2TSR - chains A and B; structure by X-ray diffraction, 2.60 A resolution.

== Chain A (and B) ==
Protein: Thymidylate synthase
Source organism: Rattus norvegicus
Notes: EC 2.1.1.45; chain B of this document is another copy of the same molecule, construct and numbering; everything in this record applies to it too
UniProt: P45352 (TYSY_RAT); numbering as in UniProt (aligned over 1-307)
Chain sequence (307 residues; numbered 1 to 307; the number before each row is that of its first residue):
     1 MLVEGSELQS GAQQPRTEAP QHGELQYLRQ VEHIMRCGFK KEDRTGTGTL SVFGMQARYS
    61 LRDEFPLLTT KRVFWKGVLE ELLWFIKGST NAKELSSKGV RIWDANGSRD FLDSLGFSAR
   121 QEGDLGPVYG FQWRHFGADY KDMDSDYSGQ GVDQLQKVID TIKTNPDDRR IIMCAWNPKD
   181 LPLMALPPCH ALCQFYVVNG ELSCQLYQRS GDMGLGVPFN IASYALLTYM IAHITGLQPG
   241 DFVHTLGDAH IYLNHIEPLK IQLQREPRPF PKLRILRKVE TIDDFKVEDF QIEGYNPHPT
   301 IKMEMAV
Unresolved in the structure: 1-20, 302-307
Curated features (UniProtKB/Swiss-Prot):
  - active site: Cys189 (Nucleophile)
  - binding site (dUMP): Arg44, Arg169, Arg170, Cys189, His190, Arg209 to Asp212, Asn220, His250 to Tyr252
  - binding site ((6R)-5,10-methylene-5,6,7,8-tetrahydrofolate): Asp212, Ala306
  - modified residue: Ser108 (Phosphoserine)
  - cross-link (Glycyl lysine isopeptide (Lys-Gly)): Lys286 (interchain with G-Cter in SUMO2), Lys302 (interchain with G-Cter in SUMO2)
Small-molecule neighbours:
  - tomudex (D16): Arg72, Phe74, Arg101, Ile102, Asp212, Leu215, Gly216, Phe219, Asn220, Tyr252
  - 2'-deoxyuridine 5'-monophosphate (UMP): Arg44, Leu186, Pro187, Cys189, His190, Gln208, Arg209, Ser210, Gly211, Asp212, Gly216, Val217, Asn220, His250, Tyr252

== How chain A and chain B interact ==
Residue-residue contacts (91):
  Phe39(A) - Asn199(B)
  Lys41(A) - Asp167(B)  hydrogen bond (side chain-backbone)
  Lys41(A) - Tyr196(B)
  Lys41(A) - Val197(B)
  Glu42(A) - Asp167(B)
  Asp43(A) - Arg169(B)  salt bridge
  Arg44(A) - Arg170(B)
  Ser51(A) - Tyr196(B)  hydrogen bond
  Phe53(A) - Arg58(B)  hydrogen bond (backbone-side chain)
  Phe53(A) - Gln194(B)
  Phe53(A) - Tyr196(B)  hydrophobic
  Phe53(A) - Ser203(B)
  Phe53(A) - Cys204(B)
  Phe53(A) - Gln205(B)
  Gly54(A) - Gln56(B)
  Gly54(A) - Arg58(B)  hydrogen bond (backbone-side chain)
  Gly54(A) - Gln205(B)
  Met55(A) - Gln56(B)
  Gln56(A) - Gly54(B)
  Gln56(A) - Met55(B)  hydrogen bond (side chain-backbone)
  Gln56(A) - Gln56(B)
  Gln56(A) - Thr245(B)
  Arg58(A) - Phe53(B)  hydrogen bond (side chain-backbone)
  Arg58(A) - Gly54(B)  hydrogen bond (side chain-backbone)
  Phe136(A) - Asn177(B)
  Phe136(A) - Pro178(B)
  Gly137(A) - Lys179(B)  hydrogen bond (backbone-side chain)
  Gln154(A) - Pro178(B)
  Asp167(A) - Lys41(B)  salt bridge
  Asp167(A) - Glu42(B)
  Arg169(A) - Asp43(B)  salt bridge
  Arg169(A) - Arg44(B)
  Arg169(A) - Arg209(B)  hydrogen bond (backbone-side chain)
  Arg169(A) - Ser210(B)  hydrogen bond
  Arg169(A) - Asp248(B)
  Arg169(A) - His250(B)
  Arg169(A) - Tyr252(B)  hydrogen bond
  Arg170(A) - Arg44(B)
  Arg170(A) - Trp176(B)
  Arg170(A) - Pro187(B)
  Arg170(A) - Arg209(B)
  Ile172(A) - Trp176(B)
  Ile172(A) - Arg209(B)
  Cys174(A) - Trp176(B)
  Trp176(A) - Arg170(B)
  Trp176(A) - Ile172(B)
  Trp176(A) - Cys174(B)
  Asn177(A) - Phe136(B)
  Pro178(A) - Phe136(B)
  Pro178(A) - Gln154(B)
  Lys179(A) - Gly137(B)  hydrogen bond (side chain-backbone)
  Pro187(A) - Arg170(B)
  Leu192(A) - Tyr207(B)  hydrophobic
  Gln194(A) - Phe53(B)
  Gln194(A) - Tyr207(B)  hydrogen bond
  Gln194(A) - Arg209(B)  hydrogen bond (side chain-backbone)
  Gln194(A) - Gly247(B)
  Tyr196(A) - Lys41(B)
  Tyr196(A) - Ser51(B)  hydrogen bond
  Tyr196(A) - Phe53(B)  hydrophobic
  Tyr196(A) - Asp248(B)
  Val197(A) - Lys41(B)
  Val198(A) - Lys41(B)
  Asn199(A) - Phe39(B)
  Ser203(A) - Phe53(B)
  Cys204(A) - Phe53(B)
  Gln205(A) - Phe53(B)
  Gln205(A) - Gly54(B)
  Gln205(A) - Tyr207(B)  hydrogen bond
  Gln205(A) - Thr245(B)
  Gln205(A) - Leu246(B)  hydrogen bond (side chain-backbone)
  Gln205(A) - Gly247(B)
  Tyr207(A) - Leu192(B)  hydrophobic
  Tyr207(A) - Gln194(B)  hydrogen bond
  Tyr207(A) - Gln205(B)  hydrogen bond
  Tyr207(A) - Tyr207(B)  hydrophobic
  Arg209(A) - Arg169(B)  hydrogen bond (side chain-backbone)
  Arg209(A) - Arg170(B)
  Arg209(A) - Ile172(B)
  Arg209(A) - Gln194(B)  hydrogen bond (backbone-side chain)
  Ser210(A) - Arg169(B)  hydrogen bond
  Thr245(A) - Gln56(B)
  Thr245(A) - Gln205(B)
  Thr245(A) - Thr245(B)
  Leu246(A) - Gln205(B)  hydrogen bond (backbone-side chain)
  Gly247(A) - Gln194(B)
  Gly247(A) - Gln205(B)
  Asp248(A) - Arg169(B)
  Asp248(A) - Tyr196(B)
  His250(A) - Arg169(B)
  Tyr252(A) - Arg169(B)  hydrogen bond
Other interface residues (no listed pair), chain A (47 interface residues in all): Val52, Val152, Ala191, Phe195, Val243
Other interface residues (no listed pair), chain B (47 interface residues in all): Thr49, Val52, Val152, Ala191, Val198, Val243

== In short ==
The chain A/chain B interface involves 47 residues from each chain; the contacts include 24 hydrogen bonds and
3 salt bridges. Polar pairs include Asp43(A)-Arg169(B), Asp167(A)-Lys41(B) and Ser51(A)-Tyr196(B). Chain A
binds 2'-deoxyuridine 5'-monophosphate and tomudex.
Chain A and chain B are both Thymidylate synthase (Rattus norvegicus); the structure, Thymidylate synthase
from rat in ternary complex with dump and tomudex, was determined by X-ray diffraction together with 1RTS from
the same study.
